Entry 8WM8 (electron microscopy, 3.54 A resolution); this record covers chains A and C of the 4 polymer chains in the assembly.

# Chain A
Protein: Nitrate transport permease protein
Organism: Nostoc sp
Reference sequence: Q8YZ77 (Q8YZ77_NOSS1); residue numbers follow UniProt; this construct covers 1-279
Chain sequence (279 residues; row label = number of the first residue in the row):
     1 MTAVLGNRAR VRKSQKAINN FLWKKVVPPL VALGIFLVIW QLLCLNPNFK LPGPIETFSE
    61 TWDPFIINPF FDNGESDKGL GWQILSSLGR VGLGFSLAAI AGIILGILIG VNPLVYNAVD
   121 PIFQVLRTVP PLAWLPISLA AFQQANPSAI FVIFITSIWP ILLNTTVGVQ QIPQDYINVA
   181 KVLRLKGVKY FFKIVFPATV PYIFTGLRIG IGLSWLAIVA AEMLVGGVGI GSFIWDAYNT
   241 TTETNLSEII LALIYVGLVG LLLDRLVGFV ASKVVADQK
Unresolved in the structure: 1-14, 278-279

# Chain C
Protein: Nitrate transport ATP-binding protein
Organism: Nostoc sp
Reference sequence: Q8YZ76 (Q8YZ76_NOSS1); numbering as in UniProt (aligned over 1-657)
Chain sequence (682 residues; numbered 1 to 682; the number before each row is that of its first residue):
     1 MPTFVEIDHV DRIFDLPNGG RYIALKNIEL KIKQGEFVSL IGHSGCGKST LLNIIAGLDR
    61 ASIGGVTLEG REIREPSPDR MVVFQNYSLL PWLTVRENVA LAVDEVYQGK SKGERRAIIE
   121 EHIDMVGLRL AANKRPSELS GGMKQRVAIA RALATRPKLL LLDEPFGALD ALTRGSLQEQ
   181 LMKICNEHQI TCVMVTHDVD EALLLSDRVV MLTNGPEAHI GQILEVPISR PRQRLEVVKH
   241 PSYYNLRNEI IYFLNQQKLA KKRQTQQASA PLGTAKAVIE IGFMPLTDSA PLIVAKEKGF
   301 FAKYGLDNVI LNRANNWQAI ATGVVTGKLD AAQMVAGMPI ALTLGAGSQT PTPVINALNL
   361 SRNANAITFS KRLYNQGVRS LADLKAVIDS SPDQILTLGV VHSASMQNLI LRYWLAAGGI
   421 DPDRDVSLTV IPPTQMVSQL KAGNIDGYCA GEPWNYQAVH DDLGFVAATA LEIWSGQPKK
   481 VLGVREDWAQ KYPETYLNLV KALIEACKYC DDLRNREEIL EILCRPEYLD VNPAYVRSGF
   541 IDPYDRGDGT PPQQLTAYNQ FYLNKTNYPN RTEILWMITQ MARWGLTPFP KNWVEITERV
   601 CRTDIFGAAA RDLGLLDIGE DDPIHLFDGK LFNPSEPIEY LKSLEIRRQI RIEEVFISSG
   661 DYKDHDGDYK DHDIDYKDDD DK
Unresolved in the structure: 1-2, 271-682
Construct notes: expression tag (658-682)

# Chain A / chain C interface
Contacting residue pairs (30):
  Asp175(A) with Asn86(C); Tyr87(C)
  Tyr176(A) with Leu89(C); Leu90(C), hydrophobic; Pro91(C); Trp92(C), hydrophobic
  Asn178(A) with Phe84(C)
  Val179(A) with Phe84(C); Arg151(C)
  Lys181(A) with Pro76(C)
  Val182(A) with Pro76(C), hydrophobic; Ser77(C); Pro78(C); Met81(C), hydrophobic
  Leu183(A) with Met81(C), hydrophobic; Leu101(C); Ala102(C), hydrophobic; Glu105(C)
  Arg184(A) with Glu75(C); Pro76(C), hydrogen bond (side chain-backbone); Pro78(C); Glu105(C)
  Leu185(A) with Glu105(C)
  Lys193(A) with Trp92(C), hydrogen bond (backbone-side chain)
  Ile194(A) with Trp92(C), hydrophobic
  Pro197(A) with Trp92(C)
  Ala198(A) with Trp92(C), hydrophobic
  Ala276(A) with Pro91(C); Trp92(C)
  Asp277(A) with Arg135(C), salt bridge
Other interface residues (no listed pair), chain A (16 interface residues in all): Lys189
Other interface residues (no listed pair), chain C (21 interface residues in all): Leu58, Arg80, Val82, Ser88

# In short
16 residues of chain A and 21 residues of chain C are in contact; the contacts include 2 hydrogen bonds and 1
salt bridge. Among the polar pairs are Asp277(A)-Arg135(C), Arg184(A)-Pro76(C) and Lys193(A)-Trp92(C).
Chain A is Nitrate transport permease protein and chain C is Nitrate transport ATP-binding protein, both from
Nostoc sp; the structure, Cryo-EM structure of cyanobacterial nitrate/nitrite transporter NrtBCD in complex
with nitrate, was determined by electron microscopy (same publication as 8W9M and 8WM7).
